9HJU - chains A and B of the 11 polymer chains in the assembly; structure by electron microscopy, 3.16 A resolution.

# Chain A
Molecule: E3 ubiquitin-protein ligase ZFP91
From: Homo sapiens
Notes: EC 2.3.2.27
UniProtKB: Q96JP5 (ZFP91_HUMAN); residues -289 to 280 here correspond to UniProt positions 1-570 (UniProt number = residue number + 290)
Sequence (570 residues; numbered -289 to 280; the number before each row is that of its first residue; numbers below 1 keep their minus sign (Met-289 is residue -289)):
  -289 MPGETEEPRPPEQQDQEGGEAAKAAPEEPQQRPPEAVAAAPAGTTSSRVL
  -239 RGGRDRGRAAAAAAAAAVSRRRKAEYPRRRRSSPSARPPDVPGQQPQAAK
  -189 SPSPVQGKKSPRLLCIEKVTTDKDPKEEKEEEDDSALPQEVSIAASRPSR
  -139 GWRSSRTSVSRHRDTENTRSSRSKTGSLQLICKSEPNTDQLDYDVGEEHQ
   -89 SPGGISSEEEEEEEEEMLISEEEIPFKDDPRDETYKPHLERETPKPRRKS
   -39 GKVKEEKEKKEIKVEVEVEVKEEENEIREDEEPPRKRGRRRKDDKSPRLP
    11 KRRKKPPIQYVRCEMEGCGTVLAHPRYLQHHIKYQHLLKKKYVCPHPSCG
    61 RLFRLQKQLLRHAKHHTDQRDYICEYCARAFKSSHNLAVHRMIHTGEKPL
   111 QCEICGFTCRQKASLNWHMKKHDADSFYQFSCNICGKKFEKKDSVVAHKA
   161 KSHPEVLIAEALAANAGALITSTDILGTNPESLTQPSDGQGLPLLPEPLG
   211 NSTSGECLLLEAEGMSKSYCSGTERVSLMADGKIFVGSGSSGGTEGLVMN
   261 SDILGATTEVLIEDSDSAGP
Unresolved in the structure: -289 to 13, 168-280
Ion coordination: Zn2+ site 1: Cys23, Cys28, His41, His46; Zn2+ site 2: Cys54, Cys59, His72, His76; Zn2+ site 3: Cys84, Cys87, His100, His104; Zn2+ site 4: Cys112, Cys115, His128, His132; Zn2+ site 5: Cys142, Cys145, His158, His163
UniProt features mapped onto this chain:
  - zinc finger: Val21 to His46 (C2H2-type 1), Tyr52 to His76 (C2H2-type 2), Tyr82 to His104 (C2H2-type 3), Leu110 to His132 (C2H2-type 4), Phe140 to His163 (C2H2-type 5)
  - region: Leu48 to Asp78 (Interaction with MAP3K14/NIK)
  - modified residue (Phosphoserine): Ser-207, Ser-187

# Chain B
Molecule: Selenide, water dikinase 1
From: Homo sapiens
Notes: EC 2.7.9.3
UniProtKB: P49903 (SPS1_HUMAN); residue numbers follow UniProt; this construct covers 1-392
Sequence (392 residues; each row starts with the number of its first residue):
     1 MSTRESFNPESYELDKSFRLTRFTELKGTGCKVPQDVLQKLLESLQENHF
    51 QEDEQFLGAVMPRLGIGMDTCVIPLRHGGLSLVQTTDYIYPIVDDPYMMG
   101 RIACANVLSDLYAMGVTECDNMLMLLGVSNKMTDRERDKVMPLIIQGFKD
   151 AAEEAGTSVTGGQTVLNPWIVLGGVATTVCQPNEFIMPDNAVPGDVLVLT
   201 KPLGTQVAVAVHQWLDIPEKWNKIKLVVTQEDVELAYQEAMMNMARLNRT
   251 AAGLMHTFNAHAATDITGFGILGHAQNLAKQQRNEVSFVIHNLPVLAKMA
   301 AVSKACGNMFGLMHGTCPETSGGLLICLPREQAARFCAEIKSPKYGEGHQ
   351 AWIIGIVEKGNRTARIIDKPRIIEVAPQVATQNVNPTPGATS
Unresolved in the structure: 380-392
UniProt features mapped onto this chain:
  - active site: Cys31
  - binding site (ATP): Lys32, Gly67 to Asp69, Asp87, Asp110, Gly161 to Thr164
  - binding site (Mg(2+)): Asp69, Asp110, Asp265
  - site: Lys32 (Important for catalytic activity)
  - modified residue: Ser2 (N-acetylserine)
  - mutagenesis: Thr85 (T85A: Strongly reduced ADP hydrolysis), Gly268 (G268C: No change in ATP-binding), Gly270 (G270R: No change in ATP-binding), Gly273 (G273A/D/V: Loss of ATP-binding), His274 (H274N: Reduced ATP-binding; H274Y: Increased ATP-binding)

# How chain A and chain B interact
Pairs across the interface (15; chain A residue first):
  Asp81(A) with His291(B), salt bridge; Ile367(B)
  Ile83(A) with His291(B); Asn292(B), hydrogen bond (backbone-side chain); Arg371(B), hydrogen bond (backbone-side chain)
  Glu85(A) with Ile353(B), hydrogen bond (backbone-backbone); Arg371(B), salt bridge; Ile373(B)
  Tyr86(A) with Ala334(B); Gln350(B); Ile353(B)
  Ala88(A) with Val196(B), hydrophobic; Arg330(B), hydrogen bond (backbone-side chain); Ile353(B), hydrophobic
  Leu97(A) with Arg371(B)
Interface residues without a listed pair, chain A (12 interface residues in all): Arg80, Tyr82, Cys84, Cys87, Arg89, Ser94
Interface residues without a listed pair, chain B (13 interface residues in all): Ala333, Trp352, Ile356

# Summary
The interface between chain A and chain B involves 12 residues on one side and 13 on the other; the contacts
include 4 hydrogen bonds and 2 salt bridges. Polar pairs include Asp81(A)-His291(B), Glu85(A)-Arg371(B) and
Ile83(A)-Asn292(B).
Chain A is E3 ubiquitin-protein ligase ZFP91 and chain B is Selenide, water dikinase 1, both from Homo
sapiens; the structure, Structure of 2x Zincore (SEPHS1:QRICH1) binding to ZFP91 on DNA, was determined by
electron microscopy, deposited together with 9HJT.
